PDB entry 4RHW | X-ray diffraction, 2.10 A resolution | chains C and E of the 6 polymer chains in the assembly

== Chain C ==
Molecule: Apoptotic protease-activating factor 1
From: Homo sapiens
Notes: fragment: card domain
UniProt: O14727 (APAF_HUMAN); numbering as in UniProt (aligned over 1-97)
Amino-acid sequence (97 residues; row label = number of the first residue in the row):
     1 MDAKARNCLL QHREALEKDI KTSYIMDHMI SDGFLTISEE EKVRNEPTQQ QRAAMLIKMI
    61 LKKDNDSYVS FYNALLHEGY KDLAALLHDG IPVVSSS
Not modelled in the structure: 96-97
Reported in the primary citation:
  - self-association interface (contacts with another copy of this molecule); pairs are residue here / residue on that copy: R52-E41
  - mutagenesis - E41K, K58E/K62E, K81G/D82R: decreased catalytic activity on caspase-9
  - mutagenesis - R52G: unchanged catalytic activity on caspase-9
  - mutagenesis - K58E/K62E: unchanged binding to caspase-9

== Chain E ==
Molecule: Caspase-9
From: Homo sapiens
Notes: EC 3.4.22.62; fragment: card domain
UniProt: P55211 (CASP9_HUMAN); residues 1-100 here = UniProt positions 1-100
Amino-acid sequence (108 residues; row label = number of the first residue in the row):
     1 MDEADRRLLR RCRLRLVEEL QVDQLWDALL SRELFRPHMI EDIQRAGSGS RRDQARQLII
    61 DLETRGSQAL PLFISCLEDT GQDMLASFLR TNRQAAKLSK LEHHHHHH
Not modelled in the structure: 96-108
Differences from the reference sequence: expression tag (101-108)
Reported in the primary citation:
  - mutagenesis - S31A/E33A, H38A: unchanged catalytic activity on Apaf1-591 apoptosome
  - mutagenesis - R6A/R7A, E41A/D42A: decreased catalytic activity on Apaf1-591 apoptosome
  - mutagenesis - R36A, R65A: abolished catalytic activity on Apaf1-591 apoptosome

== Interface between chain C and chain E ==
Contacting residue pairs (22):
  S23(C) with H38(E), hydrogen bond (backbone-side chain); E41(E); R45(E)
  Y24(C) with H38(E)
  M26(C) with E41(E)
  D27(C) with P37(E); H38(E), salt bridge; E41(E)
  I30(C) with L30(E), hydrophobic; P37(E), hydrophobic
  S31(C) with R36(E), hydrogen bond; P37(E)
  I37(C) with W26(E), hydrophobic; D27(E); L30(E), hydrophobic
  E40(C) with E41(E); Q44(E), hydrogen bond
  E41(C) with D23(E); W26(E); Q44(E)
  R44(C) with Q44(E); R45(E)
Also at the interface, not in a pair above, chain C (11 interface residues in all): T22

== Overview ==
The interface between chain C and chain E involves 11 residues on one side and 10 on the other; the contacts
include 3 hydrogen bonds and 1 salt bridge. Polar contacts include D27(C)-H38(E), S23(C)-H38(E) and
S31(C)-R36(E). The paper reports that E41K, K58E/K62E and K81G/D82R of chain C reduce catalytic activity on
caspase-9; a self-association interface involving R52(C); 10 substitutions were tested in all.
Chain C is Apoptotic protease-activating factor 1 and chain E is Caspase-9, both from Homo sapiens; the
structure, Crystal structure of Apaf-1 CARD and caspase-9 CARD complex, was determined by X-ray diffraction.
